Entry 9MRW (X-ray diffraction, 3.00 A resolution); this record covers chain A.

== Chain A ==
Name: Uridylate-specific endoribonuclease nsp15
From: Severe acute respiratory syndrome coronavirus 2
Notes: EC 4.6.1.-
Reference sequence: P0DTD1 (R1AB_SARS2); residues 2-346 here correspond to UniProt positions 6453-6797 (UniProt number = residue number + 6451)
Amino-acid sequence (347 residues; numbered 0 to 346; the number before each row is that of its first residue; numbering starts at 0):
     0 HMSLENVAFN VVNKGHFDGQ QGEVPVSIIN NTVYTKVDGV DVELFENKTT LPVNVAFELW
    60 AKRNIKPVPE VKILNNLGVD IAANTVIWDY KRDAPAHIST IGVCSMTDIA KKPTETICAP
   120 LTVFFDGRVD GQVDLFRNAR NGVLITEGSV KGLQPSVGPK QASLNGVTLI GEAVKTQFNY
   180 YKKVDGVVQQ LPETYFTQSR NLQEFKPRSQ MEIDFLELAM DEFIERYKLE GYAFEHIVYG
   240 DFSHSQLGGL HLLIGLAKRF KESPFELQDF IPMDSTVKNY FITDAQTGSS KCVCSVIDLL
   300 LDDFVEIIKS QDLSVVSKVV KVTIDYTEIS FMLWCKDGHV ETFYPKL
Differences from the reference sequence: expression tag (0-1); engineered mutation Gln267 (Glu6718 in P0DTD1)
UniProt features mapped onto this chain:
  - active site: His235 (Proton donor), His250 (Proton acceptor), Lys290 (For uridylate-specific endoribonuclease nsp15 activity)
  - binding site (uracil): Lys290 to Ser294, Thr341 to Lys345
  - site: Lys290 (Transition state stabilizer), Ser294 (Uracil recognition site)
From the paper describing this entry:
  - mutagenesis - E265Q: increased catalytic activity
  - mutagenesis - E265Q: decreased expression

== In short ==
Curated annotation (UniProt) lists 3 active-site residues and 10 uracil-binding residues. The paper reports
that E265Q increases catalytic activity; E265Q reduces expression.
Chain A is Uridylate-specific endoribonuclease nsp15 (Severe acute respiratory syndrome coronavirus 2); the
structure, Functional Implications of Hexameric Dynamics in SARS-CoV-2 Nsp15, was determined by X-ray
diffraction, deposited together with 9MRU and 9MRY.
